PDB entry 1GGD | X-ray diffraction, 1.50 A resolution | chains A and B of the 3 polymer chains in the assembly

# Chain A
Molecule: Gamma chymotrypsin
Source organism: Bos taurus
Notes: EC 3.4.21.1
UniProt: P00766 (CTRA_BOVIN); residues 1-10 here = UniProt positions 1-10
Chain sequence (10 residues; each row starts with the number of its first residue):
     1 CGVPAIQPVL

# Chain B
Molecule: Gamma chymotrypsin
Source organism: Bos taurus
Notes: EC 3.4.21.1
UniProt: P00766 (CTRA_BOVIN); residue numbers follow UniProt; this construct covers 16-146
Chain sequence (131 residues; numbered 16 to 146; the number before each row is that of its first residue):
    16 IVNGEEAVPG SWPWQVSLQD KTGFHFCGGS LINENWVVTA AHCGVTTSDV VVAGEFDQGS
    76 SSEKIQKLKI AKVFKNSKYN SLTINNDITL LKLSTAASFS QTVSAVCLPS ASDDFAAGTT
   136 CVTTGWGLTR Y
Disulfide bonds: Cys42-Cys58
UniProt features mapped onto this chain:
  - active site (Charge relay system): His57, Asp102

# How chain A and chain B interact
Residue-residue contacts (21):
  Cys1(A) with Ala120(B); Val121(B); Cys122(B), disulfide
  Gly2(A) with Ala120(B), hydrogen bond (backbone-backbone); Cys122(B), hydrogen bond (backbone-side chain)
  Pro4(A) with Ser26(B); Pro28(B); Trp29(B), hydrophobic
  Ala5(A) with Gln116(B)
  Ile6(A) with Val23(B), hydrophobic; Pro24(B); Gly25(B); Ser26(B); Thr117(B)
  Gln7(A) with Ser26(B)
  Pro8(A) with Ser26(B); Trp27(B), hydrophobic
  Val9(A) with Glu20(B); Val23(B), hydrophobic
  Leu10(A) with Glu20(B); Val137(B), hydrophobic
Inter-chain disulfides: Cys1(A)-Cys122(B)

# Summary
The interface between chain A and chain B involves 9 residues on one side and 14 on the other, with 1
disulfide bond and 2 hydrogen bonds. Among the polar pairs are Gly2(A)-Cys122(B) and Gly2(A)-Ala120(B). From
UniProt: active-site residues His57(B) and Asp102(B) on chain B.
Here chain A is Gamma chymotrypsin and chain B is Gamma chymotrypsin, both from Bos taurus. Entry 1GGD
(Crystal structure of gamma chymotrypsin with N-acetyl-leucil-phenylalanine aldehyde bound at the active site)
was determined by X-ray diffraction, deposited together with 1GG6.
